9KO8 - chains B and D of the 4 polymer chains in the assembly; structure by X-ray diffraction, 3.00 A resolution.

== Chain B ==
Name: Kinesin-like protein KIF1C
From: Homo sapiens
UniProtKB: O43896 (KIF1C_HUMAN); residues 714-809 here = UniProt positions 714-809
Amino-acid sequence (99 residues; numbered 711 to 809; the number before each row is that of its first residue):
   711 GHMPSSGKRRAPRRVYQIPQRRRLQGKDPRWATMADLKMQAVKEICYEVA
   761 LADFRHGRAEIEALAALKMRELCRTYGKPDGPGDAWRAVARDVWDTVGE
Not modelled in the structure: 711-741, 787-792, 809
Construct notes: expression tag (711-713)
From the paper describing this entry:
  - mutagenesis - Y757A/F764A: abolished binding to Protein Hook homolog 3 (chain D)
  - mutagenesis - Y757A/F764A: abolished binding to PTPN21
  - mutagenesis - Y757A/F764A: decreased stability

== Chain D ==
Name: Protein Hook homolog 3
From: Homo sapiens
UniProtKB: Q86VS8 (HOOK3_HUMAN); numbering as in UniProt (aligned over 553-624)
Amino-acid sequence (75 residues; row label = number of the first residue in the row):
   550 GHMEKLHEANNELQKKRAIIEDLEPRFNNSSLKIEELQEALRKKEEEMKQ
   600 MEERYKKYLEKAKSVIRTLDPKQNQ
Not modelled in the structure: 550-551, 623-624
Construct notes: expression tag (550-552)
From the paper describing this entry:
  - mutagenesis - V614E: abolished binding to Kinesin-like protein KIF1C (chain B)
  - mutagenesis - V614E: decreased stability

== Interface between chain B and chain D ==
Pairs across the interface - 12 pairs, chain B then chain D:
  K753(B) - T617(D)
  K753(B) - L618(D)
  C756(B) - V614(D)
  A760(B) - V614(D)  hydrophobic
  F764(B) - Y607(D)  hydrophobic
  F764(B) - K610(D)
  F764(B) - A611(D)
  F764(B) - V614(D)  hydrophobic
  T806(B) - S613(D)
  T806(B) - V614(D)
  V807(B) - K610(D)
  V807(B) - V614(D)  hydrophobic
Other interface residues (no listed pair), chain B (9 interface residues in all): M749, Y757, D763
Other interface residues (no listed pair), chain D (9 interface residues in all): D619, Q622
The authors on this interface:
  - hot spots on chain D (mutagenesis) - V614E: abolished binding to Kinesin-like protein KIF1C (chain B)

== Summary ==
The chain B/chain D interface involves 9 residues from each chain. The paper reports that Y757A/F764A of chain
B abolish binding to Protein Hook homolog 3 (chain D); Y757A/F764A of chain B abolish binding to PTPN21.
Here chain B is Kinesin-like protein KIF1C and chain D is Protein Hook homolog 3, both from Homo sapiens.
Entry 9KO8 (Crystal structure of Hook3(553-624) bound to KIF1C(714-809)) was determined by X-ray diffraction
(same publication as 9KNS).
